5CGG - chains D and E of the 30 polymer chains in the assembly; structure by X-ray diffraction, 2.90 A resolution.

Chain D:
Molecule: Proteasome subunit alpha type-5
From: Saccharomyces cerevisiae (strain ATCC 204508 / S288c)
Notes: EC 3.4.25.1
UniProt: P32379 (PSA5_YEAST); residues -7 to 252 here correspond to UniProt positions 1-260 (UniProt number = residue number + 8)
Sequence (260 residues; numbered -7 to 252; the number before each row is that of its first residue; numbers below 1 keep their minus sign (Met-7 is residue -7)):
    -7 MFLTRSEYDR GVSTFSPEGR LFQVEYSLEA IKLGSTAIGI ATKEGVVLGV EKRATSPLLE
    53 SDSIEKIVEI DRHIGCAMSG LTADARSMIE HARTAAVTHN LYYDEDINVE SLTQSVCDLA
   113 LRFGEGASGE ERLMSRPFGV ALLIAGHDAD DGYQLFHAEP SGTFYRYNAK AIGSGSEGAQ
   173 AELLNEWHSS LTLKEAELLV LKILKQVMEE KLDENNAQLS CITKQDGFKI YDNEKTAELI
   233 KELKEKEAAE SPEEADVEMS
Disordered / not traced: -7 to 0, 118-124, 243-252

Chain E:
Molecule: Proteasome subunit alpha type-6
From: Saccharomyces cerevisiae (strain ATCC 204508 / S288c)
Notes: EC 3.4.25.1
UniProt: P40302 (PSA6_YEAST); residues 0-233 here correspond to UniProt positions 1-234 (UniProt number = residue number + 1)
Sequence (234 residues; each row starts with the number of its first residue; numbering starts at 0):
     0 MFRNNYDGDT VTFSPTGRLF QVEYALEAIK QGSVTVGLRS NTHAVLVALK RNADELSSYQ
    60 KKIIKCDEHM GLSLAGLAPD ARVLSNYLRQ QCNYSSLVFN RKLAVERAGH LLCDKAQKNT
   120 QSYGGRPYGV GLLIIGYDKS GAHLLEFQPS GNVTELYGTA IGARSQGAKT YLERTLDTFI
   180 KIDGNPDELI KAGVEAISQS LRDESLTVDN LSIAIVGKDT PFTIYDGEAV AKYI
Disordered / not traced: 0-2
Curated features (UniProtKB/Swiss-Prot):
  - modified residue: Ser13 (Phosphoserine)
  - cross-link: Lys190 (Glycyl lysine isopeptide (Lys-Gly) (interchain with G-Cter in ubiquitin))

Interface between chain D and chain E:
Residue-residue contacts (41):
  Ser5(D) with Arg125(E)
  Thr6(D) with Gly7(E); Gln20(E)
  Phe7(D) with Gln20(E), hydrogen bond (backbone-side chain); Tyr23(E); Leu76(E), hydrophobic; Arg125(E); Pro126(E); Gly128(E)
  Ser8(D) with Tyr23(E)
  Pro9(D) with Tyr23(E), hydrophobic; Glu26(E)
  Glu10(D) with Glu26(E); Gln30(E)
  Gly11(D) with Tyr23(E); Ala27(E)
  Leu13(D) with Arg125(E)
  Gln106(D) with Arg81(E), hydrogen bond
  Asp110(D) with Arg81(E), salt bridge
  Leu113(D) with Pro78(E), hydrophobic; Arg125(E)
  Glu117(D) with Tyr122(E)
  Ser153(D) with Pro78(E)
  Gly154(D) with Pro78(E)
  Thr155(D) with Gln59(E)
  Tyr157(D) with Arg50(E); Ala52(E); Ser56(E); Ser57(E)
  Arg158(D) with Ser56(E); Ser57(E), hydrogen bond (backbone-backbone)
  Tyr159(D) with Ala52(E); Asp53(E); Leu55(E); Ser56(E)
  Asn160(D) with Leu55(E), hydrogen bond (backbone-backbone)
  Ala161(D) with Leu55(E)
  Gln172(D) with Asp53(E), hydrogen bond; Leu55(E)
  Leu175(D) with Leu55(E)
  Leu176(D) with Leu55(E), hydrophobic
Also at the interface, not in a pair above, chain D (26 interface residues in all): Arg2, Gly3, Phe156
Also at the interface, not in a pair above, chain E (25 interface residues in all): Asp6, Ala24, Asn51, Asp79, Gly123

Overview:
The interface between chain D and chain E involves 26 residues on one side and 25 on the other; the contacts
include 5 hydrogen bonds and 1 salt bridge. Among the polar pairs are Asp110(D)-Arg81(E), Phe7(D)-Gln20(E) and
Gln106(D)-Arg81(E).
Here chain D is Proteasome subunit alpha type-5 and chain E is Proteasome subunit alpha type-6, both from
Saccharomyces cerevisiae (strain ATCC 204508 / S288c). Entry 5CGG (Yeast 20S proteasome beta5-G48C mutant in
complex with alpha-chloroacetamide 1) was determined by X-ray diffraction together with 5CGH, 5CGF and 5CGI
from the same study.
